Entry 4AC5 (X-ray diffraction, 8.20 A resolution (very low resolution: no residue pairs are listed; an interface is given only as per-side residue counts)); this record covers chains H and L of the 4 polymer chains in the assembly.

[Chain H]
Protein: Reaction center protein H chain
From: Blastochloris viridis
UniProtKB: P06008 (RCEH_RHOVI); residue numbers follow UniProt; this construct covers 1-258
Chain sequence (258 residues; numbered 1 to 258; the number before each row is that of its first residue):
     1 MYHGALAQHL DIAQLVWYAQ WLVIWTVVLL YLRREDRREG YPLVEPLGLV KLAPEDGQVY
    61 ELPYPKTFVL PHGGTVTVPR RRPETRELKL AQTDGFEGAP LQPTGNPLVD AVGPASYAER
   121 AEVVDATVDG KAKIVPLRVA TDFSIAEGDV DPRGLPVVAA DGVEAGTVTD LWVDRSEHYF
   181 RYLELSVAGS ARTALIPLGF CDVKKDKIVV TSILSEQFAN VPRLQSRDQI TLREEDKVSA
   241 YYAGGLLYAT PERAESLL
Unresolved in the structure: 46-60
Modified positions: M1 (n-formylmethionine; FME)
Curated features (UniProtKB/Swiss-Prot):
  - modified residue: M1 (N-formylmethionine)

[Chain L]
Protein: Reaction center protein L chain
From: Blastochloris viridis
UniProtKB: P06009 (RCEL_RHOVI); residues 0-273 here correspond to UniProt positions 1-274 (UniProt number = residue number + 1)
Chain sequence (274 residues; numbered 0 to 273; the number before each row is that of its first residue; numbering starts at 0):
     0 MALLSFERKY RVRGGTLIGG DLFDFWVGPY FVGFFGVSAI FFIFLGVSLI GYAASQGPTW
    60 DPFAISINPP DLKYGLGAAP LLEGGFWQAI TVCALGAFIS WMLREVEISR KLGIGWHVPL
   120 AFCVPIFMFC VLQVFRPLLL GSWGHAFPYG ILSHLDWVNN FGYQYLNWHY NPGHMSSVSF
   180 LFVNAMALGL HGGLILSVAN PGDGDKVKTA EHENQYFRDV VGYSIGALSI HRLGLFLASN
   240 IFLTGAFGTI ASGPFWTRGW PEWWGWWLDI PFWS
Unresolved in the structure: 0
Bound ions: bacteriochlorophyll b Mg near H173 (its only coordinating residue here); Fe2+: H190, H230 (shared with 3 residues of chain M)
Residues lining bound ligands:
  - bacteriochlorophyll b (BCB), molecule 1: V46, I49, F97, F128, L131, F146, I150, L151, H153, L154, V157
  - bacteriochlorophyll b (BCB), molecule 2: F97, F121, P124, I125, M127, F128, L131, V157, N158, F160, G161, Y162, W167, H168, N170, G172, H173, S176, V177, L180, F181, I240, F241, G244, A245, G247, T248
  - bacteriochlorophyll b (BCB), molecule 3: V157, Y162, H168, L180, F181
  - bacteriochlorophyll b (BCB), molecule 4: H168, H173, M174, V177, S178, F181, V182, M185
  - bacteriopheophytin b (BPB), molecule 1: F41, I42, G45, I49, I89, C92, A93, A96, F97, W100, E104, V117, A120, F121, V123, P124, F128, Y148, G149, I150, H153, A237, S238, F241
  - bacteriopheophytin b (BPB), molecule 2: F181, A184, M185, L189, V219, V220
  - menaquinone-7 (MQ7): V26, Y29, F30, V31, G35, I39, I42, W100, R103
Curated features (UniProtKB/Swiss-Prot):
  - binding site ((7R,8Z)-bacteriochlorophyll b): H153, H173
  - binding site (Fe cation): H190, H230
  - binding site (a ubiquinone): F216

[Interface between chain H and chain L]
At this resolution (8 A) residue pairs are not listed: 47 residues of chain H and 40 of chain L lie at the interface.

[In short]
The interface between chain H and chain L involves 47 residues on one side and 40 on the other. Ligands of
chain L: 4 copies of bacteriochlorophyll b, bacteriopheophytin b and menaquinone-7.
Chain H is Reaction center protein H chain and chain L is Reaction center protein L chain, both from
Blastochloris viridis; the structure, Lipidic sponge phase crystal structure of the Bl. viridis reaction
centre solved using serial femtosecond crystallography, was determined by X-ray diffraction.
